PDB entry 7JGC | electron microscopy, 3.40 A resolution | chains a and 2 of the 12 polymer chains in the assembly

# Chain a
Protein: ATP synthase subunit a
Source organism: Mycolicibacterium smegmatis
UniProtKB: A0R206 (A0R206_MYCS2); numbering as in UniProt (aligned over 1-252)
Amino-acid sequence (252 residues; each row starts with the number of its first residue):
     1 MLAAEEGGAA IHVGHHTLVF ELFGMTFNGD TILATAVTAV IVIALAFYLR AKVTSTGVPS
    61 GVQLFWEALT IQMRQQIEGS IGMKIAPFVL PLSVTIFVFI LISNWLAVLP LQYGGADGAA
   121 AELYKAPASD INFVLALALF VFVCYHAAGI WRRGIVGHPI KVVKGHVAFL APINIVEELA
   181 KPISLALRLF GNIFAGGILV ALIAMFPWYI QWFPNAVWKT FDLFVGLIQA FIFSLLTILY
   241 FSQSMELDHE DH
Unresolved in the structure: 1-30, 114-122, 247-252
Residues lining bound ligands:
  - Bedaquiline (BQ1), molecule 1: Phe-169, Pro-172, Ile-173, Val-176
  - Bedaquiline (BQ1), molecule 2: Phe-213, Val-217, Phe-221

# Chain 2
Protein: ATP synthase subunit c
Source organism: Mycolicibacterium smegmatis
UniProtKB: Q5TIX5 (Q5TIX5_MYCSM); numbering as in UniProt (aligned over 1-86)
Amino-acid sequence (86 residues; row label = number of the first residue in the row):
     1 MDLDPNAIIT AGALIGGGLI MGGGAIGAGI GDGIAGNALI SGIARQPEAQ GRLFTPFFIT
    61 VGLVEAAYFI NLAFMALFVF ATPGLQ
Unresolved in the structure: 1-4, 86
Residues lining bound ligands: Bedaquiline (BQ1): Leu-63, Ala-66, Ala-67, Ile-70

# How chain a and chain 2 interact
Residue-residue contacts - 8 pairs, chain a then chain 2:
  His-166(a) / Ile-59(2)
  Ile-173(a) / Leu-63(2)  hydrophobic
  Ile-173(a) / Ala-66(2)  hydrophobic
  Ala-180(a) / Phe-69(2)  hydrophobic
  Ser-184(a) / Glu-65(2)
  Ser-184(a) / Phe-69(2)
  Leu-236(a) / Phe-58(2)  hydrophobic
  Leu-239(a) / Phe-58(2)  hydrophobic
Interface residues without a listed pair, chain a (10 interface residues in all): Leu-170, Val-176, Tyr-240, Gln-243
Interface residues without a listed pair, chain 2 (9 interface residues in all): Phe-54, Gly-62, Ile-70

# Overview
Chain a and chain 2 form an interface of 10 and 9 residues respectively. One Bedaquiline molecule is bound
between chain a and chain 2. Bound to chain a: Bedaquiline.
Chain a is ATP synthase subunit a and chain 2 is ATP synthase subunit c, both from Mycolicibacterium
smegmatis; the structure, Cryo-EM structure of bedaquiline-saturated Mycobacterium smegmatis ATP synthase FO
region, was determined by electron microscopy together with 7JG5, 7JG6, 7JG7, 7JG8, 7JG9, 7JGA and 7JGB from
the same study.
